PDB entry 1DXT | X-ray diffraction, 1.70 A resolution | chains C and D of the 4 polymer chains in the assembly

Chain C:
Molecule: Hemoglobin (deoxy) (alpha chain)
Source organism: Homo sapiens
UniProt: P69905 (HBA_HUMAN); residue numbers follow UniProt; this construct covers 1-141
Chain sequence (141 residues; each row starts with the number of its first residue):
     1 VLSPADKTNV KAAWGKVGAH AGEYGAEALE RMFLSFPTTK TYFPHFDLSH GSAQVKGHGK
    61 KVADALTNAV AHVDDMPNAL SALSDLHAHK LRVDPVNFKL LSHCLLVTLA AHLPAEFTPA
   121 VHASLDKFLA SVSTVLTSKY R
Curated features (UniProtKB/Swiss-Prot):
  - site: Lys61 (Not glycated)
  - natural variant: Asp6 (A6D: In J-Toronto; this construct carries the variant), Ala13 (A13D: In J-Paris 1/J-Aljezur), Glu27 (A27E: In Shenyang; this construct carries the variant), Lys61 (K61N: In Zambia; deletion: In Clinic), Asp64 (A64D: In Pontoise; this construct carries the variant), Asp75 (D75A: In Lille; D75G: In Chapel Hill; D75N: In G-Pest), Ala111 (A111D: In Petah Tikva)
Metal / ion sites: heme Fe near His87 (its only coordinating residue here)
Residues lining bound ligands: heme (HEM): Met32, Thr39, Tyr42, Phe43, His45, Phe46, His58, Lys61, Val62, Ala65, Leu66, Leu83, Leu86, His87, Leu91, Val93, Asn97, Phe98, Leu101, Val132, Leu136

Chain D:
Molecule: Hemoglobin (deoxy) (beta chain)
Source organism: Homo sapiens
UniProt: P68871 (HBB_HUMAN); residues 2-147 here correspond to UniProt positions 1-146 (UniProt number = residue number - 1)
Chain sequence (147 residues; row label = number of the first residue in the row):
     1 MVHLTPEEKS AVTALWGKVN VDEVGGEALG RLLVVYPWTQ RFFESFGDLS TPDAVMGNPK
    61 VKAHGKKVLG AFSDGLAHLD NLKGTFATLS ELHCDKLHVD PENFRLLGNV LVCVLAHHFG
   121 KEFTPPVQAA YQKVVAGVAN ALAHKYH
Metal / ion sites: heme Fe near His93 (its only coordinating residue here)
Residues lining bound ligands: heme (HEM): Leu32, Thr39, Phe42, Phe43, Phe46, His64, Lys67, Val68, Ala71, Phe72, Phe86, Leu89, Leu92, His93, Leu97, Val99, Asn103, Phe104, Leu107, Val138, Leu142

Chain C / chain D interface:
Residue-residue contacts (36; chain C residue first):
  Arg31(C) - Phe123(D)  hydrogen bond (side chain-backbone)
  Arg31(C) - Thr124(D)
  Arg31(C) - Pro125(D)
  Arg31(C) - Gln128(D)  hydrogen bond
  Leu34(C) - Pro125(D)
  Leu34(C) - Pro126(D)
  Leu34(C) - Ala129(D)
  Ser35(C) - Gln128(D)
  Ser35(C) - Ala129(D)
  Ser35(C) - Gln132(D)
  Phe36(C) - Gln132(D)
  His103(C) - Asn109(D)  hydrogen bond (side chain-backbone)
  His103(C) - Gln128(D)
  His103(C) - Gln132(D)
  Cys104(C) - Gln128(D)
  Val107(C) - Val112(D)  hydrophobic
  Val107(C) - Ala116(D)
  Val107(C) - Gln128(D)
  Ala110(C) - Cys113(D)
  Ala110(C) - Ala116(D)
  Ala110(C) - His117(D)
  Ala111(C) - Ala116(D)
  Ala111(C) - Gly120(D)
  Pro114(C) - His117(D)  hydrogen bond (backbone-side chain)
  Phe117(C) - Arg31(D)  hydrogen bond (backbone-side chain)
  Phe117(C) - His117(D)
  Thr118(C) - Arg31(D)  hydrogen bond (backbone-side chain)
  Pro119(C) - Arg31(D)
  Pro119(C) - Val34(D)
  Pro119(C) - Met56(D)  hydrophobic
  His122(C) - Arg31(D)  hydrogen bond
  His122(C) - Val35(D)
  His122(C) - Cys113(D)
  Ala123(C) - Val35(D)
  Asp126(C) - Val35(D)
  Asp126(C) - Tyr36(D)  hydrogen bond
Other interface residues (no listed pair), chain C (20 interface residues in all): Glu30, Leu106, Leu113, Ala120
Other interface residues (no listed pair), chain D (21 interface residues in all): Glu27, Pro52, Lys121

Overview:
The interface between chain C and chain D involves 20 residues on one side and 21 on the other; the contacts
include 8 hydrogen bonds. Polar contacts include Arg31(C)-Phe123(D), Arg31(C)-Gln128(D) and
His103(C)-Asn109(D). Ligands of chain C: heme. Ligands of chain D: heme.
Chain C is Hemoglobin (deoxy) (alpha chain) and chain D is Hemoglobin (deoxy) (beta chain), both from Homo
sapiens; the structure, High-resolution X-ray study of deoxy recombinant human hemoglobins synthesized from
beta-globins having mutated amino termini, was determined by X-ray diffraction (same publication as 1DXU and
1DXV).
